Entry 3LKT (X-ray diffraction, 1.65 A resolution); this record covers chains N and R of the 12 polymer chains in the assembly.

# Chain N (and R)
Name: Protocatechuate 3,4-dioxygenase beta chain
Source organism: Pseudomonas putida
Notes: EC 1.13.11.3; chain R of this document is another copy of the same molecule, construct and numbering; everything in this record applies to it too
UniProt: P00437 (PCXB_PSEPU); residues 301-538 here correspond to UniProt positions 2-239 (UniProt number = residue number - 299)
Sequence (238 residues; numbered 301 to 538; the number before each row is that of its first residue):
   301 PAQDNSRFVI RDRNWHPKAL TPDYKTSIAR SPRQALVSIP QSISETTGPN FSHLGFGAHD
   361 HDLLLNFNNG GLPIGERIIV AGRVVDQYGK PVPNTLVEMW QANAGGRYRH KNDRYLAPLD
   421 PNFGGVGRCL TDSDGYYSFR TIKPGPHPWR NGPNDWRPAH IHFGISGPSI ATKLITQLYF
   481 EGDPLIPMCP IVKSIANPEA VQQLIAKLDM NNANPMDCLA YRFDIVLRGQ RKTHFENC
Differences from the reference sequence: engineered mutation His447 (Tyr148 in P00437)
Metal / ion sites: Fe ion: Tyr408, His460, His462 (together with beta-mercaptoethanol)

# Interface between chain N and chain R
Pairs across the interface (18):
  Val309(N) with Asn511(R)
  Tyr388(N) with Asn511(R)
  Arg531(N) with Asn511(R), hydrogen bond (side chain-backbone); Asn512(R); Ala513(R), hydrogen bond (side chain-backbone); Asn514(R), hydrogen bond
  His534(N) with Ile379(R); Asn512(R), hydrogen bond; Asn514(R), hydrogen bond (backbone-side chain)
  Phe535(N) with His361(R); Ile379(R), hydrophobic; Ser438(R); Arg440(R); Asn514(R), hydrogen bond (backbone-side chain); Asp517(R)
  Glu536(N) with Asn514(R)
  Cys538(N) with Leu365(R); Arg440(R), hydrogen bond (backbone-side chain)
Other interface residues (no listed pair), chain R (13 interface residues in all): Asp362, Arg377, Phe439

# In short
7 residues of chain N and 13 residues of chain R are in contact; the contacts include 7 hydrogen bonds. Polar
pairs include Arg531(N)-Asn511(R), Arg531(N)-Ala513(R) and Arg531(N)-Asn514(R). Tyr408(N), His460(N) and
His462(N) coordinate a Fe ion ion.
Chain N and chain R are both Protocatechuate 3,4-dioxygenase beta chain (Pseudomonas putida); the structure,
Tyrosine 447 of Protocatechuate 3,4-Dioxygenase Controls Efficient Progress Through Catalysis, was determined
by X-ray diffraction.
